6XDG - chains E and C of the 5 polymer chains in the assembly; structure by electron microscopy, 3.90 A resolution.

Chain E:
Molecule: Spike protein S1
Source organism: Severe acute respiratory syndrome coronavirus 2
Notes: fragment: receptor binding domain
UniProt: P0DTC2 (SPIKE_SARS2); residues 319-541 here = UniProt positions 319-541
Amino-acid sequence (251 residues; numbered 319 to 569; the number before each row is that of its first residue):
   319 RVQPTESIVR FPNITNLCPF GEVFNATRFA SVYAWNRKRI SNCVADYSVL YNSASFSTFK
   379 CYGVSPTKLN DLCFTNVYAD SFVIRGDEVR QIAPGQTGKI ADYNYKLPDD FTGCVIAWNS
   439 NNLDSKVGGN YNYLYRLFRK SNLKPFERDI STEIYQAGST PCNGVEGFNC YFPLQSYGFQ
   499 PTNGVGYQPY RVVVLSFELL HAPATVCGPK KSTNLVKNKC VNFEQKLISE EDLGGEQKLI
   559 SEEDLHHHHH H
Disordered / not traced: 319-332, 527-569
Construct notes: expression tag (542-569)
Curated features (UniProtKB/Swiss-Prot):
  - region: Arg403 to Asp405 (Integrin-binding motif), Asn448 to Phe456 (Immunodominant HLA epitope recognized by the CD8+)
  - glycosylation: Thr323 (O-linked (GalNAc) threonine), Ser325 (O-linked (HexNAc...) serine), Asn331 (N-linked (GlcNAc...) (complex) asparagine), Asn343 (N-linked (GlcNAc...) (complex) asparagine)
  - natural variant: Gly339 (G339D: In strain: Omicron/BA.1, Omicron/BA.2 and 4 more; G339H: In strain: Omicron/BA.2.75, Omicron/XBB.1.5 and 1 more), Arg346 (R346K: In strain: Mu/B.1.621; R346T: In strain: Omicron/BQ.1.1, Omicron/XBB.1.5 and 1 more), Leu368 (L368I: In strain: Omicron/XBB.1.5, Omicron/EG.5.1), Ser371 (S371F: In strain: Omicron/BA.2, Omicron/BA.2.12.1 and 6 more; S371L: In strain: Omicron/BA.1), Ser373 (S373P: In strain: Omicron/BA.1, Omicron/BA.2 and 7 more), Ser375 (S375F: In strain: Omicron/BA.1, Omicron/BA.2 and 7 more), Thr376 (T376A: In strain: Omicron/BA.2, Omicron/BA.2.12.1 and 5 more), Asp405 (D405N: In strain: Omicron/BA.2, Omicron/BA.2.12.1 and 6 more), Arg408 (R408S: In strain: Omicron/BA.2, Omicron/BA.2.12.1 and 6 more), Lys417 (K417N: In strain: Beta/B.1.351, Omicron/BA.1 and 8 more; K417T: In strain: Gamma/P.1), Asn440 (N440K: In strain: Omicron/BA.1, Omicron/BA.2 and 7 more), Lys444 (K444T: In strain: Omicron/BQ.1.1), 16 further natural variant entries in UniProt
  - mutagenesis: Asn331 (N331Q: Reduced viral infectivity), Asn343 (N343Q: Reduced viral infectivity), Leu452 (L452R: Increased resistance to neutralizing antibodies. Decreases HLA binding to NF9 epitope. Increased binding affinity to human ACE2), Tyr453 (Y453F: Decreased HLA binding to NF9 epitope. Increased binding affinity to human ACE2), Ala475 (A475V: Increased resistance to neutralizing antibodies), Val483 (V483A: Increased resistance to neutralizing antibodies), Glu484 (E484D: Increased replication in human TMEM106B overexpressing cells), Phe490 (F490L: Increased resistance to neutralizing antibodies and human covalescent sera neutralization), Gln493 (Q493N: Reduced host ACE2-binding affinity in vitro; Q493Y: Reduced host ACE2-binding affinity in vitro), Asn501 (N501T: Reduced host ACE2-binding affinity in vitro; N501Y: Increased binding affinity to human ACE2), His519 (H519P: Increased resistance to human covalescent sera neutralization)
Cystine bridges: Cys336-Cys361, Cys379-Cys432, Cys391-Cys525
Glycans and other covalent adducts: N-acetylglucosamine (NAG) linked to Asn343

Chain C:
Molecule: REGN10987 antibody Fab fragment heavy chain
Source organism: Homo sapiens
Notes: antibody fragment or engineered binder
Amino-acid sequence (225 residues; row label = number of the first residue in the row):
     1 QVQLVESGGG VVQPGRSLRL SCAASGFTFS NYAMYWVRQA PGKGLEWVAV ISYDGSNKYY
    61 ADSVKGRFTI SRDNSKNTLY LQMNSLRTED TAVYYCASGS DYGDYLLVYW GQGTLVTVSS
   121 ASTKGPSVFP LAPSSKSTSG GTAALGCLVK DYFPEPVTVS WNSGALTSGV HTFPAVLQSS
   181 GLYSLSSVVT VPSSSLGTQT YICNVNHKPS NTKVDKKVEP KSCDK
Disordered / not traced: 134-141, 221-225
Cystine bridges: Cys22-Cys96, Cys147-Cys203

How chain E and chain C interact:
Contacting residue pairs (17):
  Arg346(E) with Asn31(C)
  Asn440(E) with Tyr102(C); Gly103(C), hydrogen bond (backbone-backbone)
  Leu441(E) with Asp101(C); Tyr102(C), hydrophobic
  Lys444(E) with Asn31(C); Tyr53(C)
  Val445(E) with Ala33(C), hydrophobic; Val50(C), hydrophobic; Ser52(C); Tyr59(C), hydrophobic
  Gly446(E) with Asn57(C), hydrogen bond (backbone-side chain); Tyr59(C)
  Asn448(E) with Tyr53(C)
  Tyr449(E) with Tyr53(C); Asn57(C)
  Gln498(E) with Tyr59(C), hydrogen bond
Also at the interface, not in a pair above, chain E (12 interface residues in all): Asn439, Gly447, Asn450
Also at the interface, not in a pair above, chain C (13 interface residues in all): Asp54, Ser56, Asp104

Summary:
12 residues of chain E face 13 of chain C across their interface, with 3 hydrogen bonds. Among the polar pairs
are Gly446(E)-Asn57(C), Gln498(E)-Tyr59(C) and Asn440(E)-Gly103(C). Covalently linked N-acetylglucosamine: at
Asn343(E). Curated annotation (UniProt) lists 11 mutagenesis sites on chain E.
Here chain E is Spike protein S1 (Severe acute respiratory syndrome coronavirus 2) and chain C is REGN10987
antibody Fab fragment heavy chain (Homo sapiens). Entry 6XDG (Complex of SARS-CoV-2 receptor binding domain
with the Fab fragments of two neutralizing antibodies) was determined by electron microscopy.
